Entry 5I3U (X-ray diffraction, 3.00 A resolution); this record covers chains A and E of the 3 polymer chains in the assembly.

# Chain A
Protein: HIV-1 reverse transcriptase P66 subunit
From: Human immunodeficiency virus type 1 group M subtype B (isolate BH10)
Notes: EC 2.7.7.49
Reference sequence: P03366 (POL_HV1B1); residues 1-555 here correspond to UniProt positions 600-1154 (UniProt number = residue number + 599)
Chain sequence (555 residues; row label = number of the first residue in the row):
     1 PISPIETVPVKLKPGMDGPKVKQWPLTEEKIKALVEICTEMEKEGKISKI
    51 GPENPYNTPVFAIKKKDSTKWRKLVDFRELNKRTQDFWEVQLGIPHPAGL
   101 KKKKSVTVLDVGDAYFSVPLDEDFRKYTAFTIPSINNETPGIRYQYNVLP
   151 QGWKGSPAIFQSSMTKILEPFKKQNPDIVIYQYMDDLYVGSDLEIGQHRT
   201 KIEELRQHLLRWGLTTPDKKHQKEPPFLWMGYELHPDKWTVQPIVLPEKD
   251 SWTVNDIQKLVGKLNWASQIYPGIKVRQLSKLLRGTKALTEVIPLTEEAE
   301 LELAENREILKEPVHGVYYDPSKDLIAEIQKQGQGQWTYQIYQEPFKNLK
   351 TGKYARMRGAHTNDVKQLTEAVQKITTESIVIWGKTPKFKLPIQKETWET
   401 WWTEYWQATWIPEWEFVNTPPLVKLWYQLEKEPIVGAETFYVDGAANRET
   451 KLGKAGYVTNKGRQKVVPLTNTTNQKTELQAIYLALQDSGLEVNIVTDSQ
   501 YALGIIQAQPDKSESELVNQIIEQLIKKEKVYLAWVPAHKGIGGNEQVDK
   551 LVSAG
Unresolved in the structure: 1-3, 554-555
Construct notes: engineered mutation Ser280 (Cys879 in P03366)
UniProt features mapped onto this chain:
  - region: Phe227 to His235 (RT 'primer grip')
  - motif: Trp398 to Trp414 (Tryptophan repeat motif)
  - binding site (Mg(2+)): Asp110, Asp185, Asp186, Asp443, Glu478, Asp498, Asp549
  - site: Trp401 (Essential for RT p66/p51 heterodimerization), Trp414 (Essential for RT p66/p51 heterodimerization), Phe440, Tyr441 (Cleavage)
Ion coordination: Mg2+: Asp443, Asp549
Reported in the primary citation:
  - catalytic residues: Asp110, Asp185, Asp186
  - binding site for the 39-nt DNA strand (chain E): Asp185

# Chain E
Molecule: 39-nt DNA strand
Sequence (39 nucleotides; each row starts with the number of its first residue; numbers below 1 keep their minus sign (DT-4 is residue -4)):
    -4 TAATACCCCCCCTTCGGTGCTTTGCACCGAAGGGGGGGX
Unresolved in the structure: -4 to -2
Modified / non-standard residues: OMC (o2'-methylycytidine-5'-monophosphate) at position 2; OMC (o2'-methylycytidine-5'-monophosphate) at position 4; ATM (3'-azido-3'-deoxythymidine-5'-monophosphate) at position 34

# Interface between chain A and chain E
Pairs across the interface (79):
  Trp24(A) - DT-1(E)  stacking on the base
  Phe61(A) - DA0(E)  sugar contact
  Arg72(A) - ATM_34(E)  salt bridge to the phosphate
  Leu74(A) - DA0(E)  base contact
  Val75(A) - DA0(E)  sugar contact
  Asp76(A) - DT-1(E)  sugar contact
  Asp76(A) - DA0(E)  sugar contact
  Arg78(A) - DT-1(E)  base contact
  Arg78(A) - DA0(E)  phosphate contact
  Arg78(A) - DC1(E)  phosphate contact
  Asn81(A) - DC1(E)  sugar contact
  Glu89(A) - OMC_2(E)  hydrogen bond to the sugar
  Glu89(A) - DC3(E)  phosphate contact
  Gln91(A) - DC3(E)  sugar contact
  Leu92(A) - OMC_4(E)  sugar contact
  Ile94(A) - DC3(E)  base contact
  Ile94(A) - OMC_4(E)  sugar contact
  Ile94(A) - DG31(E)  base contact
  Asp113(A) - ATM_34(E)  base contact
  Ala114(A) - ATM_34(E)  base contact
  Tyr115(A) - DG33(E)  base contact
  Tyr115(A) - ATM_34(E)  sugar contact
  Phe116(A) - ATM_34(E)  base contact
  Gln151(A) - ATM_34(E)  sugar contact
  Gly152(A) - DA0(E)  base contact
  Gly152(A) - DC1(E)  sugar contact
  Lys154(A) - DC1(E)  phosphate contact
  Lys154(A) - OMC_2(E)  phosphate contact
  Pro157(A) - DC1(E)  base contact
  Pro157(A) - OMC_2(E)  sugar contact
  Tyr183(A) - DC3(E)  base contact
  Tyr183(A) - DG31(E)  base contact
  Tyr183(A) - DG32(E)  hydrogen bond to the base
  Tyr183(A) - DG33(E)  sugar contact
  Met184(A) - DG33(E)  sugar contact
  Asp185(A) - DG33(E)  phosphate contact
  Asp185(A) - ATM_34(E)  phosphate contact
  Asp186(A) - DG33(E)  phosphate contact
  Met230(A) - DG32(E)  sugar contact
  Gly231(A) - DG32(E)  sugar contact
  Asn255(A) - DG28(E)  phosphate contact
  Asn255(A) - DG29(E)  hydrogen bond to the phosphate
  Gln258(A) - DG28(E)  sugar contact
  Gln258(A) - DG29(E)  sugar contact
  Lys259(A) - DG29(E)  phosphate contact
  Lys259(A) - DG30(E)  phosphate contact
  Gly262(A) - DG30(E)  sugar contact
  Lys263(A) - DG30(E)  sugar contact
  Lys263(A) - DG31(E)  salt bridge to the phosphate
  Asn265(A) - DC6(E)  phosphate contact
  Trp266(A) - DG30(E)  sugar contact
  Trp266(A) - DG31(E)  sugar contact
  Val276(A) - DC7(E)  phosphate contact
  Ser280(A) - DC7(E)  phosphate contact
  Ser280(A) - DT8(E)  phosphate contact
  Arg284(A) - DT8(E)  salt bridge to the phosphate
  Arg284(A) - DT9(E)  phosphate contact
  Gly285(A) - DT8(E)  phosphate contact
  Gly285(A) - DT9(E)  hydrogen bond to the phosphate
  Lys353(A) - DC6(E)  hydrogen bond to the phosphate
  Lys353(A) - DC7(E)  salt bridge to the phosphate
  Ala355(A) - DC7(E)  phosphate contact
  Arg356(A) - DC7(E)  phosphate contact
  Arg358(A) - DC23(E)  salt bridge to the phosphate
  Gly359(A) - DC22(E)  phosphate contact
  Ala360(A) - DC22(E)  hydrogen bond to the phosphate
  His361(A) - DA21(E)  salt bridge to the phosphate
  Arg448(A) - DT18(E)  sugar contact
  Thr473(A) - DG19(E)  hydrogen bond to the phosphate
  Thr473(A) - DC20(E)  hydrogen bond to the phosphate
  Asn474(A) - DT18(E)  phosphate contact
  Gln475(A) - DG19(E)  hydrogen bond to the sugar
  Gln475(A) - DC20(E)  sugar contact
  Lys476(A) - DC20(E)  phosphate contact
  Gln500(A) - DT16(E)  sugar contact
  Tyr501(A) - DT16(E)  base contact
  Tyr501(A) - DC20(E)  hydrogen bond to the phosphate
  Tyr501(A) - DA21(E)  hydrogen bond to the phosphate
  Ile505(A) - DA21(E)  phosphate contact
Interface residues without a listed pair, chain A (62 interface residues in all): Lys30, Ile63, Gly93, Trp153, Gln161, Gln242, Lys281, Leu289, Lys374, Glu478
Interface residues without a listed pair, chain E (25 interface residues in all): DT17

# Summary
62 residues of chain A and 25 residues of chain E are in contact, with 11 hydrogen bonds, 6 salt bridges and 1
aromatic stacking contact. Polar pairs include Tyr183(A)-DG32(E), Glu89(A)-OMC_2(E) and Gln475(A)-DG19(E). The
paper reports catalytic residues Asp110(A), Asp185(A) and Asp186(A); a binding site for the 39-nt DNA strand
(chain E) at Asp185(A).
Here chain A is HIV-1 reverse transcriptase P66 subunit (Human immunodeficiency virus type 1 group M subtype B
(isolate BH10)) and chain E is a 39-nt DNA strand. Entry 5I3U (STRUCTURE OF HIV-1 REVERSE TRANSCRIPTASE N-SITE
COMPLEX; CATALYTIC INCORPORATION OF AZTMP to A DNA aptamer in ...) was determined by X-ray diffraction
together with 5HP1, 5HRO and 5I42 from the same study.
